Entry 9D49 (electron microscopy, 2.65 A resolution); this record covers chains F and R of the 12 polymer chains in the assembly.

== Chain F (and R) ==
Protein: Fatty acid synthase subunit alpha
From: Saccharomyces cerevisiae
Notes: EC 2.3.1.86, 1.1.1.100, 2.3.1.41; chain R of this document is another copy of the same molecule, construct and numbering; everything in this record applies to it too
Reference sequence: P19097 (FAS2_YEAST); residues 1-1887 here = UniProt positions 1-1887
Sequence (1887 residues; numbered 1 to 1887; the number before each row is that of its first residue):
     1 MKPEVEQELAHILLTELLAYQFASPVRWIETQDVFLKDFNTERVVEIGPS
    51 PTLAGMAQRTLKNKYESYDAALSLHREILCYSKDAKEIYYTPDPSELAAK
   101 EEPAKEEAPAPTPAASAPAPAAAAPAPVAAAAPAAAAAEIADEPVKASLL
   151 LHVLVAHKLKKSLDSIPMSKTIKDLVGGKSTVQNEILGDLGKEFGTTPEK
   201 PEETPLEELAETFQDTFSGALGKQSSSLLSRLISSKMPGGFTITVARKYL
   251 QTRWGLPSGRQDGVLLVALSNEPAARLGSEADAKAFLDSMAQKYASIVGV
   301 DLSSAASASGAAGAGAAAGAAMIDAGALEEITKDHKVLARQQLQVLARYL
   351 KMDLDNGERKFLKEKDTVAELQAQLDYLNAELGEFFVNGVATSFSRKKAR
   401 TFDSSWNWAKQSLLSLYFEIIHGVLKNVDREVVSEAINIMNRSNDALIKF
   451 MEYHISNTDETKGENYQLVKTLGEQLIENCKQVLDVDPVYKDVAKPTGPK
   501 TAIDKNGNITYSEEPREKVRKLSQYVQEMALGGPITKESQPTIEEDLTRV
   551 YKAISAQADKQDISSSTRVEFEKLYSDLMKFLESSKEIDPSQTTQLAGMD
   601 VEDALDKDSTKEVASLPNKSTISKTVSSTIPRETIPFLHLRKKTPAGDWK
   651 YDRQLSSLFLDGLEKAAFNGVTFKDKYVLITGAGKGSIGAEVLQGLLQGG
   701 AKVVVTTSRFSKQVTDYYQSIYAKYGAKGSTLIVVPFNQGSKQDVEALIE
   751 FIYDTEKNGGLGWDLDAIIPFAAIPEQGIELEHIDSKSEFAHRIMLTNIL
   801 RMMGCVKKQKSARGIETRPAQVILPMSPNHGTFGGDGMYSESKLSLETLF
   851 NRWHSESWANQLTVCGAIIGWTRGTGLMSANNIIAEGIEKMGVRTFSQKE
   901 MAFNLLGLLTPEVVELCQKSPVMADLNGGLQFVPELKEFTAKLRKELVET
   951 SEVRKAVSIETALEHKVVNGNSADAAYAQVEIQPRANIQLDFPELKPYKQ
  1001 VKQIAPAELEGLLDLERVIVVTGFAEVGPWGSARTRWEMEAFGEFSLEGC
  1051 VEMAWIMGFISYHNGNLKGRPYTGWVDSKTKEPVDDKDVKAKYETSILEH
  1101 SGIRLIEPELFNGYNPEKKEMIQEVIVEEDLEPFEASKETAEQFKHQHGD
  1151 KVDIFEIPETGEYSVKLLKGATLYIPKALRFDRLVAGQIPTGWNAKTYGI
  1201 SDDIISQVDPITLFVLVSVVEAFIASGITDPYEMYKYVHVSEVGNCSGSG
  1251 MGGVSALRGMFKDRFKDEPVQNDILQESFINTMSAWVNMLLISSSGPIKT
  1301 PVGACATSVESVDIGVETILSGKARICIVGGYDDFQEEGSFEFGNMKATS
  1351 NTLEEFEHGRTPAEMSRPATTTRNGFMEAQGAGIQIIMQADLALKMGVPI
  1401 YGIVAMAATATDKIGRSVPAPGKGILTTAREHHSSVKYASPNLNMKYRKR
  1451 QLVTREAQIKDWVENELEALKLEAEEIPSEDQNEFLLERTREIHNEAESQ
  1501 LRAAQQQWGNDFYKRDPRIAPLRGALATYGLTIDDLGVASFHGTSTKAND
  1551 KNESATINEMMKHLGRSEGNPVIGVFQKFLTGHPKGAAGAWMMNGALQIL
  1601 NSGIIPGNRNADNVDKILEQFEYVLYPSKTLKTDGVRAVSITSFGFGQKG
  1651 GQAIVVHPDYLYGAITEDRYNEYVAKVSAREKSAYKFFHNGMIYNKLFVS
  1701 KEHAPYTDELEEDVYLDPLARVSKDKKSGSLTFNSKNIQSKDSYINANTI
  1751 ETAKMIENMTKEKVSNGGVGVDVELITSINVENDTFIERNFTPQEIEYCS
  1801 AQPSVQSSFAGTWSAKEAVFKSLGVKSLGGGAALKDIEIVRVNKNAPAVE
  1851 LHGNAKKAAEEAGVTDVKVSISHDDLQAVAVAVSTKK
Disordered / not traced: 95-328, 540-622, 875-879, 972-978, 1745-1887
Small-molecule neighbours: Palmitoyl-CoA (PKZ): Leu-413, Leu-414, Leu-416, Tyr-417, Ile-420, Arg-430, Val-432, Val-433, Ala-436, Ile-437, Met-440, Phe-450, Met-451, His-454, Ile-455, Val-469, Leu-472, Gly-473, Gln-475, Leu-476, Asn-479, Lys-491, Val-493, Arg-520, Lys-521
Curated features (UniProtKB/Swiss-Prot):
  - active site (For beta-ketoacyl synthase activity): Cys-1305, His-1542, His-1583
  - binding site (acetyl-CoA): Asp-1772 to Glu-1774, Tyr-1798, Ser-1808, Glu-1817 to Ser-1827, Arg-1841 to Lys-1844, Ile-1871 to His-1873
  - binding site (Mg(2+)): Asp-1772, Val-1773, Glu-1774, Ser-1872, His-1873
  - modified residue: Ser-50 (Phosphoserine), Ser-180 (O-(pantetheine 4'-phosphoryl)serine), Ser-523 (Phosphoserine), Ser-958 (Phosphoserine), Ser-1440 (Phosphoserine)
  - cross-link: Lys-37 (Glycyl lysine isopeptide (Lys-Gly) (interchain with G-Cter in ubiquitin))
  - mutagenesis: Gly-1250 (G1250S: Cerulenin-resistance), Val-1769 (V1769D: Does not affect oligomerization; when associated with S-1771 and L-1773 or S-1771; L-1773; S-1879 and E-1881), Gly-1770 (G1770D: Loss of transferase activity), Val-1771 (V1771S: Does not affect oligomerization but lacks transferase activity; when associated with D-1769 and L-1773 or D-1769; L-1773; S-1879 and E-1881), Asp-1772 (D1772S: Loss of transferase activity; when associated with S-1774), Val-1773 (V1773L: Does not affect oligomerization but lacks transferase activity; when associated with D-1769 and S-1771 or D-1769; S-1771; S-1879 and E-1881), Glu-1774 (E1774S: Loss of transferase activity; when associated with S-1772), Arg-1841 (R1841A: Loss off transferase activity), Val-1879 (V1879S: Does not affect oligomerization but lacks transferase activity; when associated with D-1769; S-1771; L-1773 and E-1881), Val-1881 (V1881E: Does not affect oligomerization but lacks transferase activity; when associated with D-1769; S-1771; L-1773 and S-1879)

== Chain F / chain R interface ==
Residue-residue contacts (371):
  Glu-1016(F) / Arg-1515(R)  salt bridge
  Glu-1117(F) / His-1146(R)  hydrogen bond (backbone-side chain)
  Lys-1118(F) / His-1146(R)
  Lys-1118(F) / Gln-1147(R)
  Glu-1120(F) / Tyr-1174(R)
  Glu-1120(F) / Phe-1265(R)
  Met-1121(F) / Arg-1264(R)
  Met-1121(F) / Phe-1265(R)
  Ile-1122(F) / Ile-1122(R)  hydrophobic
  Ile-1122(F) / Tyr-1174(R)  hydrophobic
  Ile-1122(F) / Phe-1265(R)  hydrogen bond (backbone-backbone)
  Ile-1122(F) / Lys-1266(R)
  Gln-1123(F) / Thr-1140(R)
  Gln-1123(F) / Phe-1144(R)
  Glu-1128(F) / Pro-1133(R)
  Glu-1128(F) / Phe-1134(R)
  Glu-1129(F) / Glu-1129(R)
  Glu-1129(F) / Glu-1132(R)
  Leu-1131(F) / Leu-1173(R)  hydrophobic
  Glu-1132(F) / Glu-1129(R)
  Pro-1133(F) / Glu-1128(R)
  Phe-1134(F) / Glu-1128(R)
  Thr-1140(F) / Gln-1123(R)
  Gln-1143(F) / Lys-1177(R)
  Gln-1143(F) / Ala-1178(R)  hydrogen bond (backbone-backbone)
  Gln-1143(F) / Leu-1179(R)
  Phe-1144(F) / Gln-1123(R)
  Phe-1144(F) / Ile-1175(R)  hydrophobic
  Phe-1144(F) / Pro-1176(R)
  Phe-1144(F) / Lys-1177(R)
  His-1146(F) / Glu-1117(R)  hydrogen bond (side chain-backbone)
  His-1146(F) / Lys-1118(R)
  His-1146(F) / Ala-1178(R)
  His-1146(F) / Arg-1180(R)  hydrogen bond
  Gln-1147(F) / Lys-1118(R)
  Gln-1147(F) / Glu-1120(R)
  Gln-1147(F) / Pro-1176(R)
  Gln-1147(F) / Lys-1177(R)
  Gln-1147(F) / Ala-1178(R)
  His-1148(F) / Ile-1175(R)
  His-1148(F) / Pro-1176(R)  hydrogen bond (side chain-backbone)
  Leu-1167(F) / Ile-1175(R)  hydrophobic
  Thr-1172(F) / Pro-1176(R)
  Leu-1173(F) / Leu-1131(R)  hydrophobic
  Leu-1173(F) / Leu-1173(R)  hydrophobic
  Leu-1173(F) / Tyr-1174(R)
  Leu-1173(F) / Ile-1175(R)  hydrophobic
  Tyr-1174(F) / Glu-1120(R)
  Tyr-1174(F) / Ile-1122(R)  hydrophobic
  Tyr-1174(F) / Leu-1173(R)
  Tyr-1174(F) / Tyr-1174(R)  hydrogen bond (backbone-backbone)
  Tyr-1174(F) / Pro-1176(R)  hydrophobic
  Tyr-1174(F) / Lys-1266(R)
  Ile-1175(F) / Phe-1144(R)  hydrophobic
  Ile-1175(F) / His-1148(R)
  Ile-1175(F) / Leu-1167(R)  hydrophobic
  Ile-1175(F) / Leu-1173(R)  hydrophobic
  Pro-1176(F) / Phe-1144(R)
  Pro-1176(F) / Gln-1147(R)
  Pro-1176(F) / His-1148(R)  hydrogen bond (backbone-side chain)
  Pro-1176(F) / Thr-1172(R)
  Pro-1176(F) / Tyr-1174(R)  hydrophobic
  Lys-1177(F) / Gln-1143(R)
  Lys-1177(F) / Phe-1144(R)
  Lys-1177(F) / Gln-1147(R)
  Lys-1177(F) / Asp-1267(R)  salt bridge
  Ala-1178(F) / Gln-1143(R)  hydrogen bond (backbone-backbone)
  Ala-1178(F) / His-1146(R)
  Ala-1178(F) / Gln-1147(R)
  Leu-1179(F) / Gln-1143(R)
  Arg-1180(F) / His-1146(R)  hydrogen bond
  Tyr-1232(F) / Ile-1414(R)
  His-1239(F) / Arg-1430(R)
  Ser-1241(F) / Thr-1427(R)
  Ser-1241(F) / Arg-1430(R)  hydrogen bond
  Met-1251(F) / Phe-1279(R)  hydrophobic
  Leu-1257(F) / Phe-1261(R)  hydrophobic
  Arg-1258(F) / Phe-1261(R)
  Met-1260(F) / Glu-1342(R)
  Phe-1261(F) / Leu-1257(R)  hydrophobic
  Phe-1261(F) / Arg-1258(R)
  Phe-1261(F) / Phe-1261(R)  hydrophobic
  Phe-1261(F) / Lys-1262(R)
  Phe-1261(F) / Glu-1338(R)
  Lys-1262(F) / Phe-1261(R)
  Lys-1262(F) / Phe-1265(R)
  Arg-1264(F) / Met-1121(R)
  Arg-1264(F) / Phe-1341(R)
  Arg-1264(F) / Glu-1342(R)  salt bridge
  Arg-1264(F) / Asn-1345(R)
  Phe-1265(F) / Glu-1120(R)
  Phe-1265(F) / Met-1121(R)
  Phe-1265(F) / Ile-1122(R)  hydrogen bond (backbone-backbone)
  Phe-1265(F) / Lys-1262(R)
  Phe-1265(F) / Lys-1266(R)
  Lys-1266(F) / Ile-1122(R)
  Lys-1266(F) / Tyr-1174(R)
  Asp-1267(F) / Met-1121(R)
  Asp-1267(F) / Lys-1177(R)  salt bridge
  Asn-1272(F) / Asn-1345(R)
  Asn-1272(F) / Met-1346(R)
  Ile-1274(F) / Glu-1342(R)
  Leu-1275(F) / Glu-1342(R)
  Leu-1275(F) / Phe-1343(R)  hydrophobic
  Leu-1275(F) / Met-1346(R)  hydrophobic
  Gln-1276(F) / Met-1346(R)
  Gln-1276(F) / Val-1418(R)
  Gln-1276(F) / Pro-1419(R)
  Phe-1279(F) / Met-1251(R)  hydrophobic
  Phe-1279(F) / Phe-1646(R)  hydrophobic
  Ile-1280(F) / Ile-1280(R)  hydrophobic
  Asn-1281(F) / Val-1302(R)
  Asn-1281(F) / Ala-1304(R)
  Asn-1281(F) / Phe-1646(R)  hydrogen bond (side chain-backbone)
  Asn-1281(F) / Gly-1647(R)
  Asn-1281(F) / Lys-1649(R)
  Ala-1285(F) / Gly-1647(R)
  Trp-1286(F) / Arg-1416(R)
  Trp-1286(F) / Val-1418(R)
  Asn-1288(F) / Thr-1411(R)  hydrogen bond
  Asn-1288(F) / Lys-1413(R)
  Asn-1288(F) / Ile-1414(R)
  Asn-1288(F) / Gln-1648(R)  hydrogen bond
  Met-1289(F) / Lys-1413(R)
  Met-1289(F) / Ile-1414(R)
  Met-1289(F) / Gly-1415(R)  hydrogen bond (backbone-backbone)
  Met-1289(F) / Arg-1416(R)  hydrogen bond (backbone-side chain)
  Met-1289(F) / Val-1418(R)  hydrophobic
  Met-1289(F) / Gln-1648(R)
  Leu-1290(F) / Ile-1414(R)
  Leu-1290(F) / Arg-1416(R)
  Leu-1291(F) / Ile-1414(R)
  Ser-1293(F) / Lys-1413(R)
  Ser-1293(F) / Ile-1414(R)
  Ser-1294(F) / Thr-1411(R)  hydrogen bond (backbone-side chain)
  Ser-1295(F) / Ala-1410(R)
  Ser-1295(F) / Thr-1411(R)
  Ser-1295(F) / Gly-1424(R)
  Ser-1295(F) / Thr-1427(R)
  Gly-1296(F) / Thr-1409(R)
  Gly-1296(F) / Ala-1410(R)
  Gly-1296(F) / Thr-1411(R)  hydrogen bond (backbone-backbone)
  Pro-1297(F) / Thr-1409(R)
  Ile-1298(F) / Glu-1310(R)
  Ile-1298(F) / Thr-1409(R)  hydrogen bond (backbone-side chain)
  Ile-1298(F) / Ala-1410(R)
  Ile-1298(F) / Thr-1411(R)
  Ile-1298(F) / Lys-1649(R)
  Lys-1299(F) / Glu-1310(R)
  Lys-1299(F) / Asp-1313(R)  salt bridge
  Lys-1299(F) / Ile-1314(R)
  Lys-1299(F) / Glu-1317(R)
  Lys-1299(F) / Thr-1409(R)
  Lys-1299(F) / Lys-1649(R)
  Thr-1300(F) / Thr-1300(R)
  Thr-1300(F) / Pro-1301(R)
  Thr-1300(F) / Val-1302(R)  hydrogen bond (backbone-backbone)
  Thr-1300(F) / Glu-1310(R)  hydrogen bond (backbone-side chain)
  Thr-1300(F) / Lys-1649(R)  hydrogen bond
  Pro-1301(F) / Thr-1300(R)
  Val-1302(F) / Asn-1281(R)
  Val-1302(F) / Thr-1300(R)  hydrogen bond (backbone-backbone)
  Val-1302(F) / Val-1302(R)  hydrophobic
  Ala-1304(F) / Asn-1281(R)
  Glu-1310(F) / Ile-1298(R)
  Glu-1310(F) / Lys-1299(R)
  Glu-1310(F) / Thr-1300(R)  hydrogen bond (side chain-backbone)
  Asp-1313(F) / Lys-1299(R)  salt bridge
  Asp-1313(F) / Lys-1323(R)  salt bridge
  Ile-1314(F) / Lys-1299(R)
  Glu-1317(F) / Lys-1299(R)
  Glu-1317(F) / Ser-1321(R)
  Glu-1317(F) / Lys-1323(R)  salt bridge
  Ser-1321(F) / Glu-1317(R)
  Lys-1323(F) / Asp-1313(R)  salt bridge
  Lys-1323(F) / Glu-1317(R)  salt bridge
  Lys-1323(F) / Ala-1407(R)  hydrogen bond (side chain-backbone)
  Glu-1338(F) / Phe-1261(R)
  Phe-1341(F) / Arg-1264(R)
  Glu-1342(F) / Met-1260(R)
  Glu-1342(F) / Arg-1264(R)  salt bridge
  Glu-1342(F) / Ile-1274(R)
  Glu-1342(F) / Leu-1275(R)
  Phe-1343(F) / Leu-1275(R)  hydrophobic
  Asn-1345(F) / Arg-1264(R)
  Asn-1345(F) / Asn-1272(R)
  Met-1346(F) / Asn-1272(R)
  Met-1346(F) / Leu-1275(R)  hydrophobic
  Met-1346(F) / Gln-1276(R)
  Ala-1407(F) / Lys-1323(R)  hydrogen bond (backbone-side chain)
  Thr-1409(F) / Gly-1296(R)
  Thr-1409(F) / Pro-1297(R)
  Thr-1409(F) / Ile-1298(R)  hydrogen bond (side chain-backbone)
  Ala-1410(F) / Ser-1295(R)
  Ala-1410(F) / Gly-1296(R)
  Ala-1410(F) / Ile-1298(R)
  Thr-1411(F) / Asn-1288(R)  hydrogen bond
  Thr-1411(F) / Ser-1294(R)  hydrogen bond (side chain-backbone)
  Thr-1411(F) / Ser-1295(R)
  Thr-1411(F) / Gly-1296(R)  hydrogen bond (backbone-backbone)
  Thr-1411(F) / Ile-1298(R)
  Asp-1412(F) / Tyr-1706(R)  hydrogen bond (backbone-side chain)
  Asp-1412(F) / Tyr-1715(R)  hydrogen bond (backbone-side chain)
  Lys-1413(F) / Asn-1288(R)
  Lys-1413(F) / Met-1289(R)
  Lys-1413(F) / Ser-1293(R)
  Lys-1413(F) / Tyr-1706(R)
  Lys-1413(F) / Asp-1708(R)  salt bridge
  Lys-1413(F) / Glu-1711(R)  salt bridge
  Lys-1413(F) / Tyr-1715(R)
  Ile-1414(F) / Tyr-1232(R)
  Ile-1414(F) / Asn-1288(R)
  Ile-1414(F) / Met-1289(R)
  Ile-1414(F) / Leu-1290(R)
  Ile-1414(F) / Leu-1291(R)
  Ile-1414(F) / Ser-1293(R)
  Ile-1414(F) / Lys-1701(R)
  Gly-1415(F) / Met-1289(R)  hydrogen bond (backbone-backbone)
  Arg-1416(F) / Met-1289(R)  hydrogen bond (side chain-backbone)
  Arg-1416(F) / Leu-1290(R)
  Arg-1416(F) / Ser-1700(R)  hydrogen bond
  Arg-1416(F) / Lys-1701(R)  hydrogen bond (side chain-backbone)
  Arg-1416(F) / Glu-1702(R)  salt bridge
  Ser-1417(F) / Met-1289(R)
  Val-1418(F) / Gln-1276(R)
  Val-1418(F) / Trp-1286(R)
  Val-1418(F) / Met-1289(R)  hydrophobic
  Lys-1423(F) / Glu-1712(R)
  Lys-1423(F) / Tyr-1715(R)
  Gly-1424(F) / Tyr-1715(R)
  Leu-1426(F) / Glu-1712(R)
  Leu-1426(F) / Leu-1716(R)  hydrophobic
  Thr-1427(F) / Ser-1241(R)
  Thr-1427(F) / Ser-1295(R)
  Thr-1427(F) / Tyr-1715(R)
  Ala-1429(F) / Leu-1716(R)
  Arg-1430(F) / His-1239(R)
  Arg-1430(F) / Ser-1241(R)  hydrogen bond
  Arg-1430(F) / Tyr-1715(R)
  Arg-1430(F) / Leu-1716(R)
  Arg-1430(F) / Pro-1718(R)
  Glu-1431(F) / Leu-1716(R)  hydrogen bond (backbone-backbone)
  Glu-1431(F) / Asp-1717(R)
  Glu-1431(F) / Pro-1718(R)
  Glu-1431(F) / Gln-1739(R)  hydrogen bond (backbone-side chain)
  His-1432(F) / Asp-1717(R)  salt bridge
  His-1432(F) / Pro-1718(R)
  His-1432(F) / Leu-1719(R)
  His-1432(F) / Gln-1739(R)
  His-1432(F) / Ser-1740(R)  hydrogen bond (side chain-backbone)
  His-1432(F) / Tyr-1744(R)
  His-1433(F) / Gln-1739(R)  hydrogen bond (backbone-side chain)
  Ser-1434(F) / Ser-1740(R)
  Ser-1434(F) / Lys-1741(R)
  Ser-1434(F) / Tyr-1744(R)
  Ser-1435(F) / Glu-1488(R)
  Val-1436(F) / Glu-1488(R)  hydrogen bond (backbone-side chain)
  Lys-1437(F) / Glu-1488(R)  hydrogen bond (backbone-side chain)
  Tyr-1438(F) / Ile-1477(R)
  Tyr-1438(F) / Asp-1481(R)  hydrogen bond (side chain-backbone)
  Tyr-1438(F) / Phe-1485(R)  hydrophobic
  Tyr-1438(F) / Glu-1488(R)  hydrogen bond (backbone-side chain)
  Ser-1440(F) / Glu-1492(R)
  Pro-1441(F) / Arg-1489(R)
  Asn-1442(F) / Glu-1492(R)
  Tyr-1447(F) / Trp-1462(R)
  Tyr-1447(F) / Glu-1466(R)  hydrogen bond
  Gln-1451(F) / Trp-1462(R)  hydrogen bond
  Gln-1451(F) / Glu-1466(R)
  Arg-1455(F) / Arg-1455(R)
  Arg-1455(F) / Gln-1458(R)
  Arg-1455(F) / Gln-1500(R)
  Gln-1458(F) / Arg-1455(R)
  Gln-1458(F) / Gln-1458(R)
  Trp-1462(F) / Tyr-1447(R)
  Trp-1462(F) / Gln-1451(R)  hydrogen bond
  Trp-1462(F) / Trp-1508(R)  hydrophobic
  Glu-1466(F) / Tyr-1447(R)  hydrogen bond
  Glu-1466(F) / Gln-1451(R)
  Ile-1477(F) / Tyr-1438(R)
  Asp-1481(F) / Tyr-1438(R)  hydrogen bond (backbone-side chain)
  Phe-1485(F) / Tyr-1438(R)  hydrophobic
  Glu-1488(F) / Ser-1435(R)
  Glu-1488(F) / Val-1436(R)  hydrogen bond (side chain-backbone)
  Glu-1488(F) / Lys-1437(R)  hydrogen bond (side chain-backbone)
  Glu-1488(F) / Tyr-1438(R)
  Glu-1488(F) / Arg-1518(R)  salt bridge
  Arg-1489(F) / Pro-1441(R)
  Glu-1492(F) / Ser-1440(R)
  Glu-1492(F) / Asn-1442(R)
  Glu-1492(F) / Asp-1516(R)
  Glu-1492(F) / Arg-1518(R)  salt bridge
  Asn-1495(F) / Arg-1515(R)
  Asn-1495(F) / Pro-1517(R)
  Glu-1498(F) / Arg-1515(R)  salt bridge
  Ser-1499(F) / Gln-1507(R)
  Ser-1499(F) / Arg-1515(R)
  Gln-1500(F) / Arg-1455(R)
  Gln-1500(F) / Gln-1507(R)  hydrogen bond (backbone-side chain)
  Gln-1500(F) / Trp-1508(R)
  Arg-1502(F) / Arg-1515(R)
  Gln-1507(F) / Ser-1499(R)
  Gln-1507(F) / Gln-1500(R)  hydrogen bond (side chain-backbone)
  Trp-1508(F) / Trp-1462(R)  hydrophobic
  Trp-1508(F) / Gln-1500(R)
  Arg-1515(F) / Asn-1495(R)
  Arg-1515(F) / Glu-1498(R)  hydrogen bond (side chain-backbone)
  Arg-1515(F) / Ser-1499(R)
  Arg-1515(F) / Arg-1502(R)
  Asp-1516(F) / Glu-1492(R)
  Pro-1517(F) / Asn-1495(R)
  Pro-1517(F) / Pro-1718(R)
  Pro-1517(F) / Leu-1719(R)  hydrophobic
  Pro-1517(F) / Tyr-1744(R)  hydrophobic
  Arg-1518(F) / Glu-1492(R)  salt bridge
  Arg-1518(F) / Tyr-1744(R)  hydrogen bond
  Glu-1559(F) / Glu-1712(R)
  Glu-1559(F) / Leu-1716(R)
  His-1563(F) / Leu-1716(R)  hydrogen bond (side chain-backbone)
  His-1563(F) / Gln-1739(R)
  Phe-1646(F) / Phe-1279(R)  hydrophobic
  Phe-1646(F) / Asn-1281(R)  hydrogen bond (backbone-side chain)
  Gly-1647(F) / Asn-1281(R)
  Gly-1647(F) / Ala-1285(R)
  Gln-1648(F) / Asn-1288(R)  hydrogen bond
  Gln-1648(F) / Met-1289(R)
  Lys-1649(F) / Asn-1281(R)
  Lys-1649(F) / Ile-1298(R)
  Lys-1649(F) / Thr-1300(R)  hydrogen bond
  Ser-1700(F) / Arg-1416(R)  hydrogen bond
  Lys-1701(F) / Ile-1414(R)
  Lys-1701(F) / Arg-1416(R)  hydrogen bond (backbone-side chain)
  Glu-1702(F) / Arg-1416(R)  salt bridge
  Tyr-1706(F) / Asp-1412(R)  hydrogen bond (side chain-backbone)
  Tyr-1706(F) / Lys-1413(R)
  Asp-1708(F) / Lys-1413(R)  salt bridge
  Glu-1711(F) / Lys-1413(R)  salt bridge
  Glu-1712(F) / Lys-1423(R)
  Glu-1712(F) / Leu-1426(R)
  Glu-1712(F) / Glu-1559(R)
  Tyr-1715(F) / Asp-1412(R)  hydrogen bond (side chain-backbone)
  Tyr-1715(F) / Lys-1413(R)
  Tyr-1715(F) / Lys-1423(R)
  Tyr-1715(F) / Gly-1424(R)
  Tyr-1715(F) / Thr-1427(R)
  Tyr-1715(F) / Arg-1430(R)
  Leu-1716(F) / Leu-1426(R)  hydrophobic
  Leu-1716(F) / Ala-1429(R)
  Leu-1716(F) / Arg-1430(R)
  Leu-1716(F) / Glu-1431(R)  hydrogen bond (backbone-backbone)
  Leu-1716(F) / Glu-1559(R)
  Leu-1716(F) / His-1563(R)  hydrogen bond (backbone-side chain)
  Asp-1717(F) / Glu-1431(R)
  Asp-1717(F) / His-1432(R)  salt bridge
  Pro-1718(F) / Arg-1430(R)
  Pro-1718(F) / Glu-1431(R)
  Pro-1718(F) / His-1432(R)
  Pro-1718(F) / Pro-1517(R)
  Leu-1719(F) / His-1432(R)
  Leu-1719(F) / Pro-1517(R)  hydrophobic
  Gln-1739(F) / Glu-1431(R)  hydrogen bond (side chain-backbone)
  Gln-1739(F) / His-1432(R)
  Gln-1739(F) / His-1433(R)  hydrogen bond (side chain-backbone)
  Gln-1739(F) / His-1563(R)
  Ser-1740(F) / His-1432(R)  hydrogen bond (backbone-side chain)
  Ser-1740(F) / Ser-1434(R)
  Lys-1741(F) / Ser-1434(R)
  Tyr-1744(F) / His-1432(R)
  Tyr-1744(F) / Ser-1434(R)
  Tyr-1744(F) / Pro-1517(R)  hydrophobic
  Tyr-1744(F) / Arg-1518(R)  hydrogen bond
Interface residues without a listed pair, chain F (163 interface residues in all): Val-1125, Gly-1250, Val-1254, Asp-1273, Ile-1292, Gly-1303, Ala-1408, Pro-1419, Ala-1503, His-1703, Ala-1704, Ser-1743
Interface residues without a listed pair, chain R (166 interface residues in all): Glu-1016, Val-1125, Gly-1250, Val-1254, Asp-1273, Glu-1277, Thr-1282, Ile-1292, Gly-1303, Ala-1408, Ser-1417, Arg-1491, Ala-1503, His-1703, Ala-1704, Ser-1743

== Overview ==
163 residues of chain F face 166 of chain R across their interface, with 71 hydrogen bonds and 23 salt
bridges. Among the polar pairs are Glu-1016(F)/Arg-1515(R), Lys-1177(F)/Asp-1267(R) and
Arg-1264(F)/Glu-1342(R). Chain F binds Palmitoyl-CoA.
Chain F and chain R are both Fatty acid synthase subunit alpha (Saccharomyces cerevisiae); the structure,
Atomic model of triple mutant S. cerevisiae Fatty Acid Synthase (FAS) in complex with Palmitoyl-CoA (in ...,
was determined by electron microscopy, deposited together with 9P4V, 9P4W, 9D47, 9D48 and 9D4A.
